Entry 4YFX (X-ray diffraction, 3.84 A resolution); this record covers chains A and B of the 6 polymer chains in the assembly.

[Chain A (and B)]
Molecule: DNA-directed RNA polymerase subunit alpha
From: Escherichia coli O139:H28 (strain E24377A / ETEC)
Notes: EC 2.7.7.6; chain B of this document is another copy of the same molecule, construct and numbering; everything in this record applies to it too
UniProt: A7ZSI4 (RPOA_ECO24); residue numbers follow UniProt; this construct covers 1-329
Chain sequence (329 residues; numbered 1 to 329; the number before each row is that of its first residue):
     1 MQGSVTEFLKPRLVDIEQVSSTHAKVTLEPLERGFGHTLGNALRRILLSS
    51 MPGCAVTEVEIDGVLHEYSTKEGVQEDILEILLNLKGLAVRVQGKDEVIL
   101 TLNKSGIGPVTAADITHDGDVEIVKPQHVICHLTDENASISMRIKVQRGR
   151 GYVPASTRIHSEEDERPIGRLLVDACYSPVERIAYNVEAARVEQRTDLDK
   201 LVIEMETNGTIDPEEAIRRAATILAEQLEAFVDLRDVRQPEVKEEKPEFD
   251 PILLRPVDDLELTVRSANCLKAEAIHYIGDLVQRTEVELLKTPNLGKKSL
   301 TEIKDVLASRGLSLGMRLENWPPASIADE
Disordered / not traced: 1-6, 236-329 (chain B: 1-5, 161-171, 234-245, 318-329)

[How chain A and chain B interact]
Contacting residue pairs (52; chain A residue first):
  E7(A) with R150(B), salt bridge
  F8(A) with I223(B), hydrophobic
  L9(A) with Q227(B)
  K10(A) with Q227(B)
  P11(A) with Q227(B); A230(B)
  G34(A) with R45(B)
  F35(A) with I46(B), hydrophobic; S50(B); Q227(B)
  H37(A) with R45(B)
  T38(A) with R45(B), hydrogen bond; I46(B)
  A42(A) with T38(B)
  R45(A) with G34(B), hydrogen bond (side chain-backbone); H37(B); T38(B)
  I46(A) with T38(B)
  S50(A) with F8(B); F35(B)
  P52(A) with T6(B)
  R150(A) with T6(B), hydrogen bond; E7(B), hydrogen bond (side chain-backbone); F8(B); E32(B), salt bridge
  R218(A) with F231(B), hydrogen bond (side chain-backbone); V232(B)
  A221(A) with L228(B); F231(B), hydrophobic
  T222(A) with F231(B); V232(B)
  I223(A) with F8(B), hydrophobic; F35(B), hydrophobic
  L224(A) with L228(B), hydrophobic
  A225(A) with L228(B)
  Q227(A) with L9(B); F35(B); L39(B)
  L228(A) with A221(B), hydrophobic; L224(B), hydrophobic
  E229(A) with K10(B)
  F231(A) with L28(B), hydrophobic; L43(B), hydrophobic; I217(B); R218(B); A221(B)
  V232(A) with R218(B); T222(B)
  D233(A) with R218(B)
  L234(A) with E214(B); R218(B)
  R235(A) with V14(B)
Interface residues without a listed pair, chain A (34 interface residues in all): R12, L28, S49, E226, A230
Interface residues without a listed pair, chain B (35 interface residues in all): P11, L31, A42, A225, D233

[In short]
34 residues of chain A and 35 residues of chain B are in contact; the contacts include 5 hydrogen bonds and 2
salt bridges. Polar pairs include E7(A)-R150(B), R150(A)-E32(B) and T38(A)-R45(B).
Chain A and chain B are both DNA-directed RNA polymerase subunit alpha (Escherichia coli O139:H28 (strain
E24377A / ETEC)); the structure, Escherichia coli RNA polymerase in complex with Myxopyronin B, was determined
by X-ray diffraction (same publication as 4YFK and 4YFN).
